8FS6 - chains A and B of the 11 polymer chains in the assembly; structure by electron microscopy, 2.90 A resolution.

# Chain A
Protein: Checkpoint protein RAD24
From: Saccharomyces cerevisiae
UniProt: P32641 (RAD24_YEAST); residue numbers follow UniProt; this construct covers 1-545
Amino-acid sequence (545 residues; row label = number of the first residue in the row):
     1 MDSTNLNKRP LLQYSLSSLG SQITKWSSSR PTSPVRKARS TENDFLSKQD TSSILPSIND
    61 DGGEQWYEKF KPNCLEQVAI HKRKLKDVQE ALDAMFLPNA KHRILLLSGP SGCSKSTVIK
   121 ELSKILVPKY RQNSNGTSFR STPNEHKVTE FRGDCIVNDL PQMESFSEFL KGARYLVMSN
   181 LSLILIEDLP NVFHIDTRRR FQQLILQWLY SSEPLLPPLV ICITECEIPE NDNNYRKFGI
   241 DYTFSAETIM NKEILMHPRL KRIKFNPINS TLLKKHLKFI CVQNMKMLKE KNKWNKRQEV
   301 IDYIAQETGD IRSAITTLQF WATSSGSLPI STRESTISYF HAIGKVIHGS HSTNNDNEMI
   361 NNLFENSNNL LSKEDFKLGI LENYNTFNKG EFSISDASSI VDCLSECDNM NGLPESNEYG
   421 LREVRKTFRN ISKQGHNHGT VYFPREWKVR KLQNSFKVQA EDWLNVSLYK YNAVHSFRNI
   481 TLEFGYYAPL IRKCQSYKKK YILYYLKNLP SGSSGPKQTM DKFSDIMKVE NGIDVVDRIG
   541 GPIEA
Unresolved in the structure: 1-62, 134-146, 500-532, 545
Curated features (UniProtKB/Swiss-Prot):
  - binding site (ATP): Gly109 to Ser116
  - mutagenesis: Lys115 (K115E: Reduces NTP-binding and hydrolysis. Shows DNA damage sensitivity; K115R: No effect on NTP-binding and hydrolysis. Resistant to DNA damage)
Ion coordination: Mg2+: Ser116, Glu187 (together with ATP-gamma-S)
Small-molecule neighbours: ATP-gamma-S (AGS; phosphothiophosphoric acid-adenylate ester): Tyr67, Phe70, Lys71, Pro72, Gln77, Val78, Ala79, Ser111, Gly112, Cys113, Ser114, Lys115, Ser116, Thr117, Glu187, Thr224, His276, Ile311, Arg312, Ile315

# Chain B
Protein: Replication factor C subunit 4
From: Saccharomyces cerevisiae
UniProt: P40339 (RFC4_YEAST); residue numbers follow UniProt; this construct covers 1-323
Amino-acid sequence (323 residues; each row starts with the number of its first residue):
     1 MSKTLSLQLP WVEKYRPQVL SDIVGNKETI DRLQQIAKDG NMPHMIISGM PGIGKTTSVH
    61 CLAHELLGRS YADGVLELNA SDDRGIDVVR NQIKHFAQKK LHLPPGKHKI VILDEADSMT
   121 AGAQQALRRT MELYSNSTRF AFACNQSNKI IEPLQSRCAI LRYSKLSDED VLKRLLQIIK
   181 LEDVKYTNDG LEAIIFTAEG DMRQAINNLQ STVAGHGLVN ADNVFKIVDS PHPLIVKKML
   241 LASNLEDSIQ ILRTDLWKKG YSSIDIVTTS FRVTKNLAQV KESVRLEMIK EIGLTHMRIL
   301 EGVGTYLQLA SMLAKIHKLN NKA
Unresolved in the structure: 1-4
Curated features (UniProtKB/Swiss-Prot):
  - binding site (ATP): Val12, Val24, Gly49 to Thr57, Asn145, Arg203
Ion coordination: Mg2+: Thr56 (together with ATP-gamma-S) (shared with 1 residue of chain C)
Small-molecule neighbours:
  - ATP-gamma-S (AGS; phosphothiophosphoric acid-adenylate ester), molecule 1: Trp11, Val12, Tyr15, Arg16, Pro17, Asp22, Ile23, Val24, Gly25, Met50, Pro51, Gly52, Ile53, Gly54, Lys55, Thr56, Thr57, Asn145, Leu166, Arg174, Met202, Arg203, Ile206
  - ATP-gamma-S (AGS), molecule 2: Arg128, Pro153, Ser156, Arg157

# Interface between chain A and chain B
Pairs across the interface (82; chain A residue first):
  Gly63(A) - Asn41(B)  hydrogen bond (backbone-side chain)
  Glu64(A) - Asn41(B)
  Gln65(A) - Asn41(B)
  Gln65(A) - Pro43(B)
  Gln65(A) - His44(B)
  Gln65(A) - Arg139(B)
  Ser111(A) - Glu152(B)
  Phe151(A) - Arg129(B)  hydrogen bond (backbone-side chain)
  Arg152(A) - Lys94(B)
  Arg152(A) - Arg129(B)
  Asp154(A) - Lys94(B)  hydrogen bond (backbone-side chain)
  Ile156(A) - Asn91(B)
  Gln162(A) - Arg90(B)  hydrogen bond
  Asp188(A) - Gln125(B)
  Asp188(A) - Arg129(B)
  Asn191(A) - Ile86(B)
  Phe193(A) - Ala121(B)  hydrophobic
  Phe193(A) - Gly122(B)
  Phe193(A) - Gln125(B)
  Thr224(A) - Pro153(B)
  Cys226(A) - Gln125(B)
  Cys226(A) - Pro153(B)
  Pro229(A) - Asn148(B)
  Pro229(A) - Lys149(B)
  Pro229(A) - Ile151(B)
  Glu230(A) - Lys149(B)  hydrogen bond (backbone-side chain)
  Asn231(A) - Ser118(B)  hydrogen bond (side chain-backbone)
  Asn231(A) - Met119(B)
  Asn231(A) - Thr120(B)
  Phe244(A) - Gln125(B)
  Asp310(A) - Ser156(B)  hydrogen bond
  Arg312(A) - Ser156(B)  hydrogen bond
  Arg312(A) - Arg157(B)
  Ser313(A) - Ser156(B)
  Thr316(A) - Cys158(B)
  Thr316(A) - Ala159(B)
  Phe320(A) - Arg32(B)  hydrogen bond (backbone-side chain)
  Phe320(A) - Ile36(B)  hydrophobic
  Phe320(A) - Pro43(B)  hydrophobic
  Phe320(A) - Leu161(B)  hydrophobic
  Thr323(A) - Arg32(B)
  Ser324(A) - Arg32(B)
  Ser324(A) - Gln35(B)
  Ser325(A) - Gln35(B)  hydrogen bond (backbone-side chain)
  Leu328(A) - Glu28(B)
  Leu328(A) - Arg32(B)
  Ser331(A) - Ile160(B)
  Ser331(A) - Arg162(B)  hydrogen bond
  Thr332(A) - Arg162(B)
  Arg333(A) - Glu152(B)  salt bridge
  Arg333(A) - Ile160(B)
  Glu334(A) - Ser147(B)
  Glu334(A) - Glu152(B)
  Glu334(A) - Gln155(B)
  Glu334(A) - Arg162(B)  salt bridge
  Thr336(A) - Glu152(B)  hydrogen bond
  Asn355(A) - Glu282(B)
  Asn357(A) - Lys275(B)  hydrogen bond (side chain-backbone)
  Asn357(A) - Glu282(B)
  Asn357(A) - Arg285(B)
  Asn361(A) - Lys275(B)  hydrogen bond (side chain-backbone)
  Asn361(A) - Asn276(B)
  Glu365(A) - Asn148(B)
  Glu406(A) - Lys290(B)  salt bridge
  Asn409(A) - Met297(B)
  Met410(A) - Met297(B)  hydrophobic
  Asn411(A) - Met297(B)
  Pro414(A) - Phe271(B)
  Glu415(A) - Phe271(B)
  Glu415(A) - Ile289(B)
  Glu415(A) - Gly293(B)
  Glu415(A) - His296(B)
  Glu418(A) - Phe271(B)
  Glu418(A) - Lys275(B)  salt bridge
  Tyr419(A) - Leu286(B)
  Tyr419(A) - Lys290(B)
  Arg422(A) - Arg285(B)
  Arg422(A) - Leu286(B)
  Arg422(A) - Ile289(B)
  Glu423(A) - Leu286(B)
  Lys426(A) - Ser283(B)
  Lys426(A) - Leu286(B)
Also at the interface, not in a pair above, chain A (54 interface residues in all): Tyr67, Glu150, Ile228, Gln319, Gly326, Ser335, Asn366
Also at the interface, not in a pair above, chain B (58 interface residues in all): Thr29, His108, Asp117, Arg128, Glu132, Leu133, Ser135, Ile150, Val267, Leu277, Glu287, Ile292, Glu301

# In short
Chain A and chain B form an interface of 54 and 58 residues respectively, with 14 hydrogen bonds and 4 salt
bridges. Polar contacts include Arg333(A)-Glu152(B), Glu334(A)-Arg162(B) and Glu406(A)-Lys290(B). One
ATP-gamma-S molecule is bound between chain A and chain B. Chain B binds ATP-gamma-S.
Chain A is Checkpoint protein RAD24 and chain B is Replication factor C subunit 4, both from Saccharomyces
cerevisiae; the structure, Structure of S. cerevisiae Rad24-RFC loading the 9-1-1 clamp onto a 10-nt gapped
DNA in step ..., was determined by electron microscopy, deposited together with 8FS3, 8FS4, 8FS5, 8FS7 and
8FS8.
